PDB entry 8ZI3 | electron microscopy, 2.89 A resolution | chains e and g of the 8 polymer chains in the assembly

# Chain e
Protein: ATP synthase epsilon chain
Source organism: Acinetobacter baumannii AB5075
Notes: engineered mutation(s): deletion 134-139
UniProtKB: V5VHG0 (V5VHG0_ACIBA); numbering as in UniProt (aligned over 1-133)
Chain sequence (133 residues; numbered 1 to 133; the number before each row is that of its first residue):
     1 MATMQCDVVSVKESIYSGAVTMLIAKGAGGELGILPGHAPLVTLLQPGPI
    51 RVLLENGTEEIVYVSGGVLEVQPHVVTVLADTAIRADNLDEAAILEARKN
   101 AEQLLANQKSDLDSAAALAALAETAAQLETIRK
Not modelled in the structure: 1, 84-133

# Chain g
Protein: ATP synthase gamma chain
Source organism: Acinetobacter baumannii AB5075
UniProtKB: A3M143 (ATPG_ACIBT); numbering as in UniProt (aligned over 1-289)
Chain sequence (289 residues; each row starts with the number of its first residue):
     1 MANLKEIRAKVASIKSTQKITRAMQMVAASKMRRAQERMAQGRPYADNMR
    51 RVIAHLVQANPEYKHRYMVDRPVKRVGYIIVSSDRGLAGGLNINLFKKVV
   101 QHVKAQQEQSIEVQFALIGQKAVSFFKNYGGKVLGATTQIGDAPSLEQLT
   151 GSVQVMLDAFDKGELDRIYLVSNGFVNAMTQKPKVEQLVPLAPAEEGDDL
   201 NRTYGWDYIYEPEAEELLNGLLVRYIESMVYQGVIENVACEQSARMVAMK
   251 AATDNAGQLIKDLQLIYNKLRQAAITQEISEIVGGAAAV
Not modelled in the structure: 1

# Chain e / chain g interface
Pairs across the interface (28; chain e residue first):
  Val9(e) - Tyr45(g)
  Ser10(e) - Tyr45(g)  hydrogen bond (backbone-side chain)
  Val11(e) - Tyr45(g)
  Lys12(e) - Arg38(g)
  Lys12(e) - Gln41(g)  hydrogen bond (backbone-side chain)
  Lys12(e) - Gly42(g)
  Lys12(e) - Tyr231(g)  hydrogen bond
  Lys12(e) - Ile235(g)
  Pro40(e) - Trp206(g)
  Pro40(e) - Asp207(g)
  Pro40(e) - Tyr208(g)
  Pro40(e) - Ile209(g)
  Leu41(e) - Tyr208(g)
  Leu41(e) - Glu211(g)
  Leu41(e) - Pro212(g)
  Val42(e) - Pro212(g)
  Thr43(e) - Pro212(g)
  Leu44(e) - Leu217(g)  hydrophobic
  Gly67(e) - Arg224(g)
  Val68(e) - Leu217(g)  hydrophobic
  Val68(e) - Arg224(g)
  Glu70(e) - Tyr208(g)  hydrogen bond
  Val71(e) - Tyr208(g)
  Gln72(e) - Trp206(g)
  Leu79(e) - Tyr45(g)  hydrophobic
  Leu79(e) - Asn48(g)
  Leu79(e) - Arg224(g)
  Asp81(e) - Arg224(g)  salt bridge
Also at the interface, not in a pair above, chain e (19 interface residues in all): Glu13, Thr77, Ala80
Also at the interface, not in a pair above, chain g (17 interface residues in all): Val52, Tyr210

# In short
19 residues of chain e face 17 of chain g across their interface; the contacts include 4 hydrogen bonds and 1
salt bridge. Polar pairs include Asp81(e)-Arg224(g), Ser10(e)-Tyr45(g) and Lys12(e)-Gln41(g).
Chain e is ATP synthase epsilon chain and chain g is ATP synthase gamma chain, both from Acinetobacter
baumannii AB5075; the structure, Cryo-EM reveals transition states of the Acinetobacter baumannii F1-ATPase
rotary subunits gamma and epsilon and novel ..., was determined by electron microscopy together with 8ZI0,
8ZI1 and 8ZI2 from the same study.
